PDB entry 3ODE | X-ray diffraction, 2.95 A resolution | chains A and C of the 3 polymer chains in the assembly

# Chain A
Name: Poly [ADP-ribose] polymerase 1
From: Homo sapiens
Notes: EC 2.4.2.30; fragment: PARP-1 zinc finger 2, Zn2
UniProtKB: P09874 (PARP1_HUMAN); residue numbers follow UniProt; this construct covers 105-206
Amino-acid sequence (111 residues; numbered 104 to 214; the number before each row is that of its first residue):
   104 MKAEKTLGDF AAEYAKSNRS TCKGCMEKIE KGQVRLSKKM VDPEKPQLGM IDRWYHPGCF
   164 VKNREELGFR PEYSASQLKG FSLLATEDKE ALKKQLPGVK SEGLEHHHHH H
Disordered / not traced: 104-109, 201-214
Differences from the reference sequence: expression tag (104, 207-214)
Ion coordination: Zn2+: Cys125, Cys128, His159, Cys162
Curated features (UniProtKB/Swiss-Prot):
  - zinc finger: Phe113 to Lys203 (PARP-type 2)
  - binding site (Zn(2+)): Cys125, Cys128, His159, Cys162
  - modified residue: Lys105 (N6-acetyllysine), Lys131 (N6-acetyllysine), Ser177 (Phosphoserine), Ser179 (Phosphoserine), Ser185 (Phosphoserine)
  - cross-link (Glycyl lysine isopeptide (Lys-Gly)): Lys192 (interchain with G-Cter in SUMO2), Lys203 (interchain with G-Cter in SUMO1)
  - mutagenesis: Lys119 to Ser120 (Abolished prolonged residence (trapping) to chromatin), Arg122 (R122A: Strongly decreased DNA-binding), Arg138 (R138E: Abolished binding to DNA strand breaks), Leu151 to Ile154 (Abolished DNA-binding)
From the paper describing this entry:
  - mutagenesis - R138A, L151A/I154A: abolished binding to DNA
  - mutagenesis - R122A (80-fold): decreased binding to DNA

# Chain C
Molecule: 8-nt DNA strand
Sequence (8 nucleotides; each row starts with the number of its first residue):
     1 CCCAAGCG

# Chain A / chain C interface
Contacting residue pairs (14):
  Lys119(A) with DG6(C), phosphate contact; DC7(C), phosphate contact
  Ser120(A) with DG6(C), hydrogen bond to the phosphate; DC7(C), hydrogen bond to the phosphate
  Arg122(A) with DA5(C), base contact; DC7(C), sugar contact
  Ser123(A) with DC7(C), phosphate contact; DG8(C), phosphate contact
  Thr124(A) with DG8(C), hydrogen bond to the phosphate
  Lys126(A) with DG8(C), phosphate contact
  Arg138(A) with DC7(C), salt bridge to the phosphate
  Leu151(A) with DG8(C), base contact
  Ile154(A) with DG8(C), sugar contact
  Trp157(A) with DG8(C), phosphate contact
Other interface residues (no listed pair), chain A (13 interface residues in all): Asp145, Lys148, Asp155

# In short
13 residues of chain A and 4 residues of chain C are in contact, with 3 hydrogen bonds and 1 salt bridge.
Among the polar pairs are Ser120(A)-DG6(C), Ser120(A)-DC7(C) and Thr124(A)-DG8(C). From the paper: R138A and
L151A/I154A of chain A abolish binding to DNA; R122A of chain A reduces binding to DNA.
Chain A is Poly [ADP-ribose] polymerase 1 (Homo sapiens) and chain C is an 8-nt DNA strand; the structure,
Human PARP-1 zinc finger 2 (Zn2) bound to DNA, was determined by X-ray diffraction together with 3OD8, 3ODA
and 3ODC from the same study.
